5E33 - chains A and B; structure by X-ray diffraction, 1.84 A resolution.

[Chain A]
Protein: Dipeptidyl peptidase 3
From: Homo sapiens
Notes: EC 3.4.14.4
UniProtKB: Q9NY33 (DPP3_HUMAN); residues 1-726 here = UniProt positions 1-726
Sequence (726 residues; each row starts with the number of its first residue):
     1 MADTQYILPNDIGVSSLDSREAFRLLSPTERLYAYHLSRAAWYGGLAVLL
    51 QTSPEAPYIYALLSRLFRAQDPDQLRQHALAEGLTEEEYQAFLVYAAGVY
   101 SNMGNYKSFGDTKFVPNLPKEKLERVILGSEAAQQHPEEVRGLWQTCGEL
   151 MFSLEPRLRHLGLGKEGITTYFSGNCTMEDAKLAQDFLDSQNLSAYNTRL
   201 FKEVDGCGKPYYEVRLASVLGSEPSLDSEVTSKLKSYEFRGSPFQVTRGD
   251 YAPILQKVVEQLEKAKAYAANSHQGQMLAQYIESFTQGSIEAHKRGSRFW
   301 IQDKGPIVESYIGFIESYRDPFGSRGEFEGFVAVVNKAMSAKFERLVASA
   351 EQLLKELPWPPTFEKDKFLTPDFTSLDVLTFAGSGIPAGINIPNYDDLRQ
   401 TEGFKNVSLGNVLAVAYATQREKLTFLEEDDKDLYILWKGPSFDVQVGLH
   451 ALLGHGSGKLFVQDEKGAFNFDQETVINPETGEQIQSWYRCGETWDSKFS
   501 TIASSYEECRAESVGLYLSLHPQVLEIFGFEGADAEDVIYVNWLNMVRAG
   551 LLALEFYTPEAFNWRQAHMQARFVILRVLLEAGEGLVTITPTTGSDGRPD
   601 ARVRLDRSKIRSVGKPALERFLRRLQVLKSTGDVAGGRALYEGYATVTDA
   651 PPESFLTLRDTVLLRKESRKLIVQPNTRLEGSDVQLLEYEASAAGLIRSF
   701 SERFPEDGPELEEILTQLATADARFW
Not modelled in the structure: 1
Disulfide bonds: Cys207 forms a disulfide with the same residue of a neighbouring copy of this chain
Differences from the reference sequence: engineered mutation Ser19 (Cys in Q9NY33), Cys207 (Glu in Q9NY33), Ala451 (Glu in Q9NY33), Cys491 (Ser in Q9NY33), Ser519 (Cys in Q9NY33), Ser654 (Cys in Q9NY33)
Metal / ion sites: Mg2+ site 1: Asn102, Ser108, Ser384; Mg2+ site 2: Gly164, Gly167; K+: Ser317, Gly323, Asp496, Ser504; Zn2+: His450, His455, Glu508
Swiss-Prot annotation at these positions:
  - binding site (Zn(2+)): His450, His455, Glu508
  - modified residue: Ala2 (N-acetylalanine)
What the authors report for this chain:
  - Zn2+ coordination: His450, His455, Glu508
  - catalytic residues: His568 (proposed by the authors, not directly observed)

[Chain B]
Protein: Met-enkephalin
Sequence (5 residues; numbered 1 to 5; the number before each row is that of its first residue):
     1 YGGFM

[How chain A and chain B interact]
Pairs across the interface (26):
  Phe109(A) - Phe4(B)  hydrophobic
  Glu316(A) - Tyr1(B)  hydrogen bond (side chain-backbone)
  Glu316(A) - Gly2(B)
  Tyr318(A) - Tyr1(B)
  Tyr318(A) - Gly2(B)  hydrogen bond (side chain-backbone)
  Ile386(A) - Phe4(B)
  Pro387(A) - Gly3(B)
  Pro387(A) - Phe4(B)
  Ala388(A) - Gly3(B)  hydrogen bond (backbone-backbone)
  Ala388(A) - Met5(B)
  Gly389(A) - Gly2(B)
  Gly389(A) - Gly3(B)  hydrogen bond (backbone-backbone)
  Ile390(A) - Tyr1(B)
  Asn391(A) - Tyr1(B)  hydrogen bond (backbone-backbone)
  Ile392(A) - Tyr1(B)
  Asn394(A) - Tyr1(B)  hydrogen bond (side chain-backbone)
  Arg399(A) - Tyr1(B)
  Ala416(A) - Met5(B)
  Phe443(A) - Met5(B)  hydrophobic
  His455(A) - Tyr1(B)
  Glu507(A) - Tyr1(B)
  Glu508(A) - Gly2(B)
  His568(A) - Gly2(B)  hydrogen bond (side chain-backbone)
  His568(A) - Phe4(B)
  Arg572(A) - Met5(B)
  Arg669(A) - Met5(B)
Interface residues without a listed pair, chain A (24 interface residues in all): Gly385, Val412, Lys439, Trp495
Interface features reported in the paper:
  - residue pairs: Glu316(A)-Tyr1(B), Tyr318(A)-Tyr1(B), Asn394(A)-Tyr1(B) (hydrogen bond), His568(A)-Gly2(B) (hydrogen bond)
  - interface residues, chain A: Ala388(A)

[Overview]
24 residues of chain A and 5 residues of chain B are in contact, with 7 hydrogen bonds. Among the polar pairs
are Glu316(A)-Tyr1(B), Tyr318(A)-Gly2(B) and Asn394(A)-Tyr1(B). The authors report contacts between Glu316(A)
and Tyr1(B) and Tyr318(A) and Tyr1(B); hydrogen bonds between Asn394(A) and Tyr1(B) and His568(A) and Gly2(B).
The paper reports the catalytic residue His568(A); the interface residue Ala388(A).
Chain A is Dipeptidyl peptidase 3 (Homo sapiens) and chain B is Met-enkephalin; the structure, Structure of
human DPP3 in complex with met-enkephalin, was determined by X-ray diffraction together with 5E2Q, 5E3A, 5E3C,
5EGY and 5EHH from the same study.
